PDB entry 8XAV | electron microscopy, 2.87 A resolution | chains M and N of the 18 polymer chains in the assembly

== Chain M (and N) ==
Protein: DUF4297
Source organism: Escherichia coli
Notes: chain N of this document is another copy of the same molecule, construct and numbering; everything in this record applies to it too
UniProtKB: A0A9X9SUN3 (A0A9X9SUN3_ECOLX); residues 1-394 here = UniProt positions 1-394
Chain sequence (394 residues; row label = number of the first residue in the row):
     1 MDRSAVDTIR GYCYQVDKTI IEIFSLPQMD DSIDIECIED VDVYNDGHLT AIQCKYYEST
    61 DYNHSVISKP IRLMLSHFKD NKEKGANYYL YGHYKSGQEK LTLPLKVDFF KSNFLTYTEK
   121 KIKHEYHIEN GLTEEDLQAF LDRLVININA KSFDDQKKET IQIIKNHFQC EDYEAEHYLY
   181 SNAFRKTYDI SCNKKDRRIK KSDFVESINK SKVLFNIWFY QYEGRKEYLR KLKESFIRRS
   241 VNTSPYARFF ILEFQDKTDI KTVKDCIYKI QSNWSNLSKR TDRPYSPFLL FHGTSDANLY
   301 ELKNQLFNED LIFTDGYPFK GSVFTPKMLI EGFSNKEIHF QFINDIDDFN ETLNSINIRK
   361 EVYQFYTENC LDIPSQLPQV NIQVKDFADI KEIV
Unresolved in the structure: 1-223

== How chain M and chain N interact ==
Pairs across the interface (15):
  Lys261(M) - Ser375(N)
  Lys261(M) - Gln376(N)
  Lys261(M) - Leu377(N)  hydrogen bond (side chain-backbone)
  Asp265(M) - Arg359(N)  salt bridge
  Asp265(M) - Pro378(N)
  Tyr268(M) - Tyr246(N)
  Tyr268(M) - Arg359(N)
  Lys269(M) - Arg238(N)
  Lys279(M) - Asp282(N)
  Asn308(M) - Asn357(N)  hydrogen bond (backbone-side chain)
  Glu309(M) - Asn357(N)
  Glu309(M) - Ile358(N)
  Glu309(M) - Arg359(N)
  Asp310(M) - Asn357(N)
  Asp310(M) - Ile358(N)
Also at the interface, not in a pair above, chain M (11 interface residues in all): Asp259, Lys264, Lys391

== In short ==
Chain M and chain N form an interface of 11 and 10 residues respectively; the contacts include 2 hydrogen
bonds and 1 salt bridge. Polar contacts include Asp265(M)-Arg359(N), Lys261(M)-Leu377(N) and
Asn308(M)-Asn357(N).
Chain M and chain N are both DUF4297 (Escherichia coli); the structure, Cryo-EM structure of an anti-phage
defense complex, was determined by electron microscopy together with 8XAU, 8XAW, 8XAX and 8XAY from the same
study.
